PDB entry 1HON | X-ray diffraction, 2.30 A resolution | chains A and B

== Chain A (and B) ==
Molecule: Adenylosuccinate synthetase
From: Escherichia coli
Notes: EC 6.3.4.4; chain B of this document is another copy of the same molecule, construct and numbering; everything in this record applies to it too
Reference sequence: P0A7D4 (PURA_ECOLI); residues 1-431 here = UniProt positions 1-431
Sequence (431 residues; numbered 1 to 431; the number before each row is that of its first residue):
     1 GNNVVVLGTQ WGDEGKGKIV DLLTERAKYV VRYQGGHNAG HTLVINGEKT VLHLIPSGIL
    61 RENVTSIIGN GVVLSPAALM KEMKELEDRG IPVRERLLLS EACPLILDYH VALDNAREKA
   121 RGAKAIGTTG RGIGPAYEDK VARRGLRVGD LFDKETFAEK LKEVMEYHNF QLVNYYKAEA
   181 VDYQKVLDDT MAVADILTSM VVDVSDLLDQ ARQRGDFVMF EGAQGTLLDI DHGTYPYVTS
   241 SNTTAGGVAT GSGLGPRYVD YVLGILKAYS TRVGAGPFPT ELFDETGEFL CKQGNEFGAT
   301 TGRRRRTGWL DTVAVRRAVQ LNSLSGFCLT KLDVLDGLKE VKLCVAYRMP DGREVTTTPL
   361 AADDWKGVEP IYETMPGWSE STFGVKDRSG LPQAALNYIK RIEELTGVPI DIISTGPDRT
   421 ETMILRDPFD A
Small-molecule neighbours: aminophosphonic acid-guanylate ester (GNH): G15, K16, G17, G40, H41, T42, T300, T330, K331, D333, F383, S414, T415, G416, P417
Curated features (UniProtKB/Swiss-Prot):
  - binding site (IMP): R144, R304
  - binding site (GTP): R306
  - mutagenesis: R144 (R144L: Does not reduce catalytic efficiency), R304 (R304L: Reduces catalytic efficiency by 87%)

== Chain A / chain B interface ==
Residue-residue contacts (113):
  N70(A) with D231(B), hydrogen bond; H232(B)
  E101(A) with L360(B); A361(B), hydrogen bond (side chain-backbone); A362(B), hydrogen bond (side chain-backbone)
  A102(A) with D231(B)
  R121(A) with E163(B); E166(B), salt bridge
  E138(A) with E138(B); V141(B); A142(B); R144(B), salt bridge
  K140(A) with I230(B); D231(B), salt bridge; Y235(B)
  V141(A) with Y137(B), hydrophobic; E138(B)
  A142(A) with E138(B)
  R143(A) with Y235(B); V238(B); T239(B); S240(B)
  R144(A) with R117(B)
  G145(A) with Y235(B)
  R147(A) with I230(B); D231(B); Y235(B); A361(B)
  G149(A) with A362(B)
  F152(A) with A362(B), hydrophobic
  Y167(A) with Q171(B)
  F170(A) with F170(B), hydrophobic; N174(B); Y175(B), hydrophobic
  Q171(A) with Y167(B)
  N174(A) with F170(B)
  Y175(A) with E166(B), hydrogen bond; Y167(B); F170(B), hydrophobic
  D203(A) with R317(B), salt bridge; T357(B); L360(B)
  S205(A) with R317(B), hydrogen bond; Q320(B), hydrogen bond
  D206(A) with Q320(B), hydrogen bond; T357(B)
  D209(A) with Q320(B)
  I230(A) with K140(B)
  D231(A) with N70(B); K140(B), salt bridge; R147(B); T250(B)
  H232(A) with N70(B), hydrogen bond; T250(B); G253(B)
  Y235(A) with G145(B); R147(B)
  P236(A) with R143(B), hydrogen bond (backbone-side chain)
  V238(A) with R143(B), hydrogen bond (backbone-side chain)
  T239(A) with R143(B)
  N242(A) with T250(B)
  A245(A) with P256(B), hydrophobic
  G246(A) with G246(B); A249(B); T250(B)
  A249(A) with G246(B)
  T250(A) with D231(B); H232(B), hydrogen bond (backbone-side chain); N242(B); G246(B)
  G253(A) with H232(B); L321(B)
  G255(A) with Q320(B); L321(B); S323(B)
  P256(A) with A245(B); G246(B); L321(B); N322(B); S323(B)
  R257(A) with V259(B); D260(B); S323(B), hydrogen bond (side chain-backbone); L324(B), hydrogen bond (side chain-backbone); S325(B), hydrogen bond
  Y258(A) with S323(B)
  V259(A) with R257(B)
  D260(A) with R257(B)
  R317(A) with D203(B), salt bridge; S205(B); D206(B)
  Q320(A) with S205(B); D206(B); D209(B), hydrogen bond; G253(B); L254(B); G255(B), hydrogen bond (backbone-backbone)
  L321(A) with S205(B); G253(B); L254(B); G255(B)
  N322(A) with P256(B)
  S323(A) with G255(B); P256(B); R257(B), hydrogen bond (backbone-side chain); Y258(B)
  L324(A) with R257(B), hydrogen bond (backbone-side chain)
  S325(A) with R257(B), hydrogen bond
  T357(A) with D206(B)
  L360(A) with E101(B)
  A361(A) with E101(B), hydrogen bond (backbone-side chain); R147(B)
  A362(A) with E101(B)
Also at the interface, not in a pair above, chain A (65 interface residues in all): R117, Y137, D139, Y176, V201, V202, S240, G247, S252, L254, V262, T358
Also at the interface, not in a pair above, chain B (66 interface residues in all): A102, G134, G149, D150, F152, Y176, V201, P236, G247, S252, V262, T358

== Overview ==
65 residues of chain A and 66 residues of chain B are in contact, with 20 hydrogen bonds and 6 salt bridges.
Polar contacts include R121(A)-E166(B), E138(A)-R144(B) and K140(A)-D231(B). Chain A binds aminophosphonic
acid-guanylate ester.
Chain A and chain B are both Adenylosuccinate synthetase (Escherichia coli); the structure, Structure of
guanine nucleotide (gppcp) complex of adenylosuccinate synthetase from escherichia coli at ph 6.5 and ..., was
determined by X-ray diffraction together with 1HOO from the same study.
